PDB entry 4OBF | X-ray diffraction, 1.68 A resolution | chains B and E of the 3 polymer chains in the assembly

== Chain B ==
Protein: HIV-1 Protease
Source organism: Human immunodeficiency virus type 1
Notes: EC 3.4.23.16
UniProtKB: P03369 (POL_HV1A2); residues 1-99 here correspond to UniProt positions 491-589 (UniProt number = residue number + 490)
Amino-acid sequence (99 residues; each row starts with the number of its first residue):
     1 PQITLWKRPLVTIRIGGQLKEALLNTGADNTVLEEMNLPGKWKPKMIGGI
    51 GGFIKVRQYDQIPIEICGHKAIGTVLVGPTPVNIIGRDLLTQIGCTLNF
Differences from the reference sequence: engineered mutation K7 (Gln497 in P03369), N25 (Asp515 in P03369), N30 (Asp520 in P03369), I64 (Val554 in P03369), D88 (Asn578 in P03369)
What the authors report for this chain:
  - mutagenesis - D25N: abolished catalytic activity (citing earlier work)
  - mutagenesis - D30N: decreased binding to NFV (citing earlier work)

== Chain E ==
Protein: p1-p6 peptide
UniProtKB: P03349 (GAG_HV1A2); residues 1-10 here correspond to UniProt positions 446-455 (UniProt number = residue number + 445)
Amino-acid sequence (10 residues; row label = number of the first residue in the row):
     1 RPGNFLQNRP
Differences from the reference sequence: engineered mutation N8 (Ser453 in P03349)

== Interface between chain B and chain E ==
Residue-residue contacts (29; chain B residue first):
  R8(B) - P2(E)  hydrogen bond (side chain-backbone)
  R8(B) - G3(E)
  R8(B) - F5(E)
  L23(B) - F5(E)  hydrophobic
  N25(B) - F5(E)  hydrogen bond (side chain-backbone)
  G27(B) - L6(E)
  G27(B) - Q7(E)  hydrogen bond (backbone-backbone)
  A28(B) - Q7(E)
  D29(B) - Q7(E)  hydrogen bond (backbone-backbone)
  D29(B) - N8(E)
  D29(B) - R9(E)  salt bridge
  N30(B) - Q7(E)  hydrogen bond (backbone-side chain)
  N30(B) - R9(E)
  N30(B) - P10(E)
  K45(B) - P10(E)
  M46(B) - P10(E)
  I47(B) - Q7(E)
  I47(B) - N8(E)
  I47(B) - P10(E)
  G48(B) - L6(E)
  G48(B) - Q7(E)
  G48(B) - N8(E)  hydrogen bond (backbone-backbone)
  G49(B) - L6(E)
  I50(B) - N4(E)
  P81(B) - P2(E)  hydrophobic
  P81(B) - F5(E)  hydrophobic
  V82(B) - F5(E)  hydrophobic
  I84(B) - F5(E)  hydrophobic
  R87(B) - R9(E)
Other interface residues (no listed pair), chain B (19 interface residues in all): V32, L76
From the paper, about this interface:
  - interface residues, chain B: D29(B), N30(B)

== In short ==
The interface between chain B and chain E involves 19 residues on one side and 9 on the other; the contacts
include 6 hydrogen bonds and 1 salt bridge. Polar pairs include D29(B)-R9(E), R8(B)-P2(E) and N25(B)-F5(E).
The paper reports that D25N of chain B abolishes catalytic activity; interface residues D29(B) and N30(B).
Chain B is HIV-1 Protease (Human immunodeficiency virus type 1) and chain E is p1-p6 peptide; the structure,
Crystal Structure of Nelfinavir-Resistant, Inactive HIV-1 Protease Variant (D30N/N88D) in Complex with the
p1-p6 substrate variant ..., was determined by X-ray diffraction (same publication as 4OBD, 4OBG, 4OBH, 4OBJ
and 4OBK).
